Entry 6EDW (X-ray diffraction, 1.80 A resolution); this record covers chains B and C of the 4 polymer chains in the assembly.

== Chain B (and C) ==
Protein: Isocitrate lyase 2
Source organism: Mycobacterium tuberculosis (strain CDC 1551 / Oshkosh)
Notes: EC 4.1.3.1; chain C of this document is another copy of the same molecule, construct and numbering; everything in this record applies to it too
UniProtKB: Q8VJU4 (ACEA2_MYCTO); numbering as in UniProt (aligned over 1-766)
Chain sequence (786 residues; each row starts with the number of its first residue; numbers below 1 keep their minus sign (Met-19 is residue -19)):
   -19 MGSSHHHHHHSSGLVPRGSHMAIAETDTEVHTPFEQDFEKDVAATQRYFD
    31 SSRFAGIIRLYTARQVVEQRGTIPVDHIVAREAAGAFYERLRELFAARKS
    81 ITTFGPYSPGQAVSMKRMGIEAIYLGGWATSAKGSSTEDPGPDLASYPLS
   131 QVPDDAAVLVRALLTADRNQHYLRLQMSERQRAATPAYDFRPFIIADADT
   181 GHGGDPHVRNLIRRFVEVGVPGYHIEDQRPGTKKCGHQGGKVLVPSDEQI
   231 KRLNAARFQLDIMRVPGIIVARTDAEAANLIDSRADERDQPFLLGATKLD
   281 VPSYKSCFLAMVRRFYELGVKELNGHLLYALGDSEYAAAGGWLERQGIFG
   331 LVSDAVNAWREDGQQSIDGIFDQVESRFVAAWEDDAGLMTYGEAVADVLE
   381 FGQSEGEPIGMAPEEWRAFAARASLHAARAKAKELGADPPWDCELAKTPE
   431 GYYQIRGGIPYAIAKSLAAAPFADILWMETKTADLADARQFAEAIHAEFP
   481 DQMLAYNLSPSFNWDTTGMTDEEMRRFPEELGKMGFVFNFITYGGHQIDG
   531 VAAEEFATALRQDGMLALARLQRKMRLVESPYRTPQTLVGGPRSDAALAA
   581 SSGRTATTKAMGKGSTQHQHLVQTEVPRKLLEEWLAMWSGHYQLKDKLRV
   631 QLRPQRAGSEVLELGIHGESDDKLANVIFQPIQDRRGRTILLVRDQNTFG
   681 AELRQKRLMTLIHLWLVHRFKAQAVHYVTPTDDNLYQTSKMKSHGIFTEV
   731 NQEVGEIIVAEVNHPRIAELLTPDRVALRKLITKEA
Disordered / not traced: -19 to 11, 593-599, 765-766 (chain C: -19 to 11, 389, 593-605, 619, 622-627, 648-653, 763-766)
Differences from the reference sequence: initiating methionine (-19); expression tag (-18 to 0)
Modified residues: Cys215 (S-oxy cysteine; CSX)
Curated features (UniProtKB/Swiss-Prot):
  - active site: Cys215 (Proton acceptor)
  - binding site (substrate): Gly106 to Trp108, Gly216, His217, Arg252, Asn487 to Ser491, Thr522
  - binding site (Mg(2+)): Asp177
Metal / ion sites: Mg2+: Ala450, Ala453
Reported in the primary citation:
  - catalytic residues: Lys213 to His217 (by similarity / conservation)

== Chain B / chain C interface ==
Residue-residue contacts - 114 pairs, chain B then chain C:
  Arg39(B) with Asn304(C), hydrogen bond (backbone-side chain)
  Leu40(B) with Asn304(C)
  Thr42(B) with Glu302(C)
  Thr117(B) with Arg193(C), hydrogen bond (backbone-side chain); Arg194(C), hydrogen bond
  Glu118(B) with Asn190(C), hydrogen bond; Arg193(C), salt bridge; Arg194(C), salt bridge
  Asp119(B) with Arg193(C), salt bridge
  Leu124(B) with Pro186(C), hydrophobic
  Ala125(B) with His187(C), hydrogen bond (backbone-side chain)
  Ser126(B) with Leu129(C); Pro186(C); His187(C); Asn190(C), hydrogen bond (backbone-side chain)
  Tyr127(B) with Asn190(C)
  Pro128(B) with Pro128(C), hydrophobic; Leu129(C), hydrophobic; Ser130(C); Arg194(C)
  Leu129(B) with Ser126(C); Pro128(C), hydrophobic
  Ser130(B) with Pro128(C)
  Gly184(B) with Gly211(C)
  Pro186(B) with Leu124(C), hydrophobic; Ser126(C)
  His187(B) with Ala125(C), hydrogen bond (side chain-backbone); Ser126(C); Gly211(C)
  Asn190(B) with Glu118(C), hydrogen bond; Ser126(C), hydrogen bond (side chain-backbone); Tyr127(C)
  Arg193(B) with Thr117(C), hydrogen bond (side chain-backbone); Glu118(C), salt bridge; Asp119(C), salt bridge
  Arg194(B) with Thr117(C), hydrogen bond; Glu118(C), salt bridge; Pro128(C)
  Arg209(B) with Glu228(C), salt bridge
  Gly211(B) with Gly184(C); His187(C)
  Asp227(B) with Leu308(C); Tyr309(C), hydrogen bond; Pro429(C); Glu430(C)
  Glu228(B) with Arg209(C), salt bridge
  Ile230(B) with Leu308(C), hydrophobic
  Lys231(B) with Leu308(C); Glu430(C)
  Arg264(B) with Glu424(C), salt bridge; Lys427(C)
  Ala265(B) with Lys285(C), hydrogen bond (backbone-side chain); Lys427(C); Gly431(C)
  Glu267(B) with Lys285(C), salt bridge; Ala310(C); Leu311(C)
  Arg268(B) with Leu308(C), hydrogen bond (side chain-backbone); Tyr309(C); Ala310(C)
  Lys285(B) with Ala265(C), hydrogen bond (side chain-backbone); Glu267(C), salt bridge
  Glu302(B) with Thr42(C)
  Asn304(B) with Arg39(C), hydrogen bond (side chain-backbone); Leu40(C)
  Leu308(B) with Asp227(C); Ile230(C), hydrophobic; Lys231(C); Arg268(C), hydrogen bond (backbone-side chain)
  Tyr309(B) with Asp227(C), hydrogen bond; Arg268(C)
  Ala310(B) with Glu267(C); Arg268(C)
  Leu311(B) with Glu267(C)
  Glu315(B) with His406(C), salt bridge
  Ser346(B) with Arg44(C)
  Ser404(B) with Glu315(C), hydrogen bond
  His406(B) with Glu315(C), salt bridge
  Glu424(B) with Arg264(C), salt bridge
  Lys427(B) with Arg264(C)
  Pro429(B) with Asp227(C)
  Glu430(B) with Asp227(C); Lys231(C)
  Gly431(B) with Ala265(C)
  Arg636(B) with Glu733(C), salt bridge
  Glu640(B) with Arg665(C), salt bridge; Arg666(C); Arg668(C)
  Gln660(B) with Asp664(C)
  Ile662(B) with Ile662(C), hydrophobic; Gln663(C)
  Gln663(B) with Ile662(C); Gln663(C), hydrogen bond (backbone-backbone)
  Asp664(B) with Gln660(C); Gln663(C)
  Arg665(B) with Glu640(C), salt bridge
  Arg666(B) with Glu640(C)
  Leu672(B) with Leu672(C), hydrophobic
  Arg674(B) with Glu733(C), salt bridge; Val734(C), hydrogen bond (side chain-backbone); Gly735(C); Ile737(C)
  Val708(B) with Gly735(C); Ile737(C), hydrophobic
  Pro710(B) with Gly735(C); Glu736(C)
  Glu733(B) with Arg636(C), salt bridge; Arg674(C), salt bridge
  Val734(B) with Arg674(C), hydrogen bond (backbone-side chain)
  Gly735(B) with Arg674(C); Val708(C); Thr709(C), hydrogen bond (backbone-side chain)
  Ile737(B) with Arg674(C); Val708(C), hydrophobic
Interface residues without a listed pair, chain B (77 interface residues in all): Ile38, Tyr41, Asp185, Asp266, Leu307, Ser314, Gln345, Ala407, Tyr433, Phe452, Ile658, Ile670, Asp675, His706, Glu736, Val739
Interface residues without a listed pair, chain C (78 interface residues in all): Ile38, Tyr41, Asp185, Glu197, Asp266, Leu307, Ser314, Ser404, Tyr433, Phe452, Gln635, Ile658, Pro661, Ile670, His706, Val739

== Summary ==
The interface between chain B and chain C involves 77 residues on one side and 78 on the other, with 23
hydrogen bonds and 20 salt bridges. Polar pairs include Glu118(B)-Arg193(C), Glu118(B)-Arg194(C) and
Asp119(B)-Arg193(C). From UniProt: active-site residue Cys215(B), 12 substrate-binding residues and
Mg2+-binding residue Asp177(B) on chain B. The paper reports the catalytic residue Lys213(B).
Both chains are Isocitrate lyase 2 (Mycobacterium tuberculosis (strain CDC 1551 / Oshkosh)). Entry 6EDW
(Crystal structure of Mycobacterium tuberculosis ICL2 in the apo form) was determined by X-ray diffraction
together with 6EDZ and 6EE1 from the same study.
